5HG2 - chain A; structure by X-ray diffraction, 1.80 A resolution.

[Chain A]
Protein: Immunoglobulin G-binding protein G
UniProtKB: P19909 (SPG2_STRSG); residues 1-56 here correspond to UniProt positions 302-357 (UniProt number = residue number + 301)
Chain sequence (57 residues; row label = number of the first residue in the row):
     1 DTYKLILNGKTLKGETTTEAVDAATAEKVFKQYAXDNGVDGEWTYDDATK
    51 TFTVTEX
Differences from the reference sequence: amidation (57)
Modified residues: Ala24 ((3S)-3-aminobutanoic acid; B3A); Lys28, Lys31 ((3S)-3,7-diaminoheptanoic acid; B3K); B2N ((2S)-4-amino-2-(aminomethyl)-4-oxobutanoic acid) at position 35, NH2 (amino group) at position 57

[Summary]
Chain A is Immunoglobulin G-binding protein G; the structure, Backbone Modifications in the Protein GB1 Helix:
beta-3-Ala24, beta-3-Lys28, beta-3-Lys31, beta-2-Asn35, was determined by X-ray diffraction, deposited
together with 5HFY and 5HI1.
